Entry 8REC (electron microscopy, 3.50 A resolution); this record covers chains N and M of the 9 polymer chains in the assembly.

[Chain N]
Molecule: 46-nt DNA strand
Source organism: Klebsiella oxytoca
Sequence (46 nucleotides; numbered -29 to 23; 7 numbers in that range are skipped by the numbering (no residue carries them; nothing is unmodelled there); the number before each row is that of its first residue; numbers below 1 keep their minus sign (DG-29 is residue -29)):
   -29 GCTGGCACGA CTTTTGCACT CG
     0 AATATCTCAT GCTGTTGCAC ATTC

[Chain M]
Molecule: RNA polymerase sigma-54 factor
Source organism: Klebsiella oxytoca
Notes: engineered mutation(s): R336A
Chain sequence (347 residues; each row starts with the number of its first residue; note: 33 numbers in that range are skipped by the numbering (no residue carries them; nothing is unmodelled there)):
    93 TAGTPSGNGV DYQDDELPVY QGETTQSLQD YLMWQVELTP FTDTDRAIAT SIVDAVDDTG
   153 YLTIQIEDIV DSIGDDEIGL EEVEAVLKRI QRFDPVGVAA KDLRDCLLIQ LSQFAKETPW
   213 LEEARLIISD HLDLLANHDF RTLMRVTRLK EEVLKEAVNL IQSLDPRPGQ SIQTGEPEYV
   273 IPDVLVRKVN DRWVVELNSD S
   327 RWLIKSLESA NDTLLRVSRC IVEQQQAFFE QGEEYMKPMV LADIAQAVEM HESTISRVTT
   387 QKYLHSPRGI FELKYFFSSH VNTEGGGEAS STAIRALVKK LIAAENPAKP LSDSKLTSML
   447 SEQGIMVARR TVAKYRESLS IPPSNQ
Reported in the primary citation:
  - binding site for the 51-nt DNA strand: Pro110
  - conformationally variable residues (loop rearrangement): Tyr104 to Tyr112

[How chain N and chain M interact]
Residue-residue contacts (16; chain N residue first):
  DT-27(N) - Ser438(M)  phosphate contact
  DT-27(N) - Asn471(M)  sugar contact
  DT-27(N) - Gln472(M)  phosphate contact
  DG-26(N) - Arg455(M)  hydrogen bond to the base
  DG-26(N) - Asn471(M)  phosphate contact
  DG-26(N) - Gln472(M)  sugar contact
  DG-25(N) - Arg455(M)  base contact
  DT-18(N) - Val366(M)  phosphate contact
  DT-18(N) - Ser405(M)  sugar contact
  DT-17(N) - Leu367(M)  phosphate contact
  DT-17(N) - Phe403(M)  phosphate contact
  DT-16(N) - Ser382(M)  hydrogen bond to the phosphate
  DT-16(N) - Lys400(M)  salt bridge to the phosphate
  DT-15(N) - Arg383(M)  base contact
  DG-14(N) - Arg383(M)  hydrogen bond to the base
  DC-13(N) - Arg383(M)  base contact
Interface residues without a listed pair, chain N (11 interface residues in all): DG-8, DA0
Interface residues without a listed pair, chain M (17 interface residues in all): Arg327, Ile330, Ser379, Ser440, Arg462, Pro468

[Summary]
The interface between chain N and chain M involves 11 residues on one side and 17 on the other, with 3
hydrogen bonds and 1 salt bridge. Polar pairs include DG-26(N)-Arg455(M), DG-14(N)-Arg383(M) and
DT-16(N)-Ser382(M). The paper reports a binding site for the 51-nt DNA strand at Pro110(M); conformational
variability at Tyr104(M).
Chain N is a 46-nt DNA strand and chain M is RNA polymerase sigma-54 factor, both from Klebsiella oxytoca; the
structure, Cryo-EM structure of bacterial RNA polymerase-sigma54 initial transcribing complex - 7nt complex,
was determined by electron microscopy, deposited together with 8RE4, 8REA, 8REB, 8RED and 8REE.
